PDB entry 1QB7 | X-ray diffraction, 1.50 A resolution | chain A

# Chain A
Molecule: Adenine phosphoribosyltransferase
From: Leishmania donovani
UniProtKB: Q27679 (Q27679_LEIDO); residue numbers follow UniProt; this construct covers 2-237
Amino-acid sequence (236 residues; numbered 2 to 237; the number before each row is that of its first residue):
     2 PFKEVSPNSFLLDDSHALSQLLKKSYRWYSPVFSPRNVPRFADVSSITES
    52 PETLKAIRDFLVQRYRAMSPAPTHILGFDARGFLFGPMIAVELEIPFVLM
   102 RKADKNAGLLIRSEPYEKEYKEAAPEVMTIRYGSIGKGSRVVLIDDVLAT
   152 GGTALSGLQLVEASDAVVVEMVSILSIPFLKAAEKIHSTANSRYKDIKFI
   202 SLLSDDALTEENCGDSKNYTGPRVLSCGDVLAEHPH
Metal / ion sites: Mg2+: D146, T154
Small-molecule neighbours: adenine (ADE): R37, V39, R41, F42, A43, R82, V148, A150, I178

# In short
Ligands of chain A: adenine. The Mg2+ site is built by D146 and T154.
Chain A is Adenine phosphoribosyltransferase (Leishmania donovani); the structure, Crystal structures of
adenine phosphoribosyltransferase from leishmania donovani, was determined by X-ray diffraction together with
1QB8, 1QCC and 1QCD from the same study.
